PDB entry 7QPX | X-ray diffraction, 2.05 A resolution | chains B and C of the 3 polymer chains in the assembly

# Chain B
Name: Resistance protein Pikp-1
Source organism: Oryza sativa Japonica Group
UniProt: E9KPB5 (E9KPB5_ORYSJ); residue numbers follow UniProt; this construct covers 186-263
Chain sequence (80 residues; row label = number of the first residue in the row):
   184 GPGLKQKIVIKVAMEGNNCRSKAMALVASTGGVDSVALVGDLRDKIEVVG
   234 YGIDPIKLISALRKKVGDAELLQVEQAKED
Not modelled in the structure: 184-186, 198-200, 263
Sequence notes: expression tag (184-185); engineered mutation Glu-258 (Ser in E9KPB5), Lys-261 (Asn in E9KPB5), Glu-262 (Lys in E9KPB5)
From the paper describing this entry:
  - mutagenesis - S258E/N261K/K262E: increased signaling with AVR-Pik protein (chain C)
  - mutagenesis - D224A/N261K/K262E, D224K/N261K/K262E: unchanged signaling in response to AVR-PikC
  - mutagenesis - D224K/N261K/K262E: decreased signaling in response to AVR-PikD
  - mutagenesis - D224A/N261K/K262E: decreased signaling

# Chain C
Name: AVR-Pik protein
Source organism: Pyricularia oryzae
UniProt: G4MXW3 (G4MXW3_MAGO7); residues 22-113 here = UniProt positions 22-113
Chain sequence (93 residues; numbered 21 to 113; the number before each row is that of its first residue):
    21 METGNKYIEKRAIDLSRERDPNFFDNPGIPVPECFWFMFKNNVRQDDGTC
    71 YSSWKMDMKVGPNWVHIKSDDNCNLSGDFPPGWIVLGKKRPGF
Not modelled in the structure: 21-32
Sequence notes: initiating methionine (21)
Disulfide bonds: Cys-54/Cys-93
From the paper describing this entry:
  - specificity-determining residues: Asp-67 (citing earlier work)

# Chain B / chain C interface
Residue-residue contacts - 44 pairs, chain B then chain C:
  Lys-190(B) with Thr-69(C), hydrogen bond
  Lys-194(B) with Asp-66(C), salt bridge
  Asp-217(B) with Asn-46(C)
  Ser-218(B) with Asn-46(C), hydrogen bond
  Ala-220(B) with Phe-44(C), hydrophobic
  Val-222(B) with Asn-42(C)
  Gly-223(B) with Asn-42(C), hydrogen bond (backbone-side chain)
  Asp-224(B) with Arg-39(C), salt bridge; Asn-42(C)
  Lys-228(B) with Asp-66(C); Asp-67(C), hydrogen bond (side chain-backbone)
  Glu-230(B) with Phe-44(C)
  Val-232(B) with Asn-46(C); Ile-49(C), hydrophobic
  Glu-253(B) with Lys-79(C), salt bridge
  Leu-254(B) with Lys-79(C); Trp-84(C), hydrophobic
  Leu-255(B) with Met-58(C), hydrophobic; Asp-66(C); Met-78(C); Lys-79(C), hydrogen bond (backbone-backbone); Trp-84(C)
  Gln-256(B) with Trp-56(C), hydrogen bond; Thr-69(C), hydrogen bond (side chain-backbone); Met-76(C); Asp-77(C)
  Val-257(B) with Met-76(C); Asp-77(C), hydrogen bond (backbone-backbone)
  Glu-258(B) with Cys-70(C); Tyr-71(C), hydrogen bond (side chain-backbone); Trp-74(C); Lys-75(C); Met-76(C)
  Gln-259(B) with Tyr-71(C); Trp-74(C), hydrogen bond (backbone-side chain)
  Ala-260(B) with Ile-49(C), hydrophobic; Tyr-71(C), hydrophobic; Trp-74(C)
  Lys-261(B) with Pro-50(C); Glu-53(C), salt bridge; Tyr-71(C); Ser-72(C), hydrogen bond (side chain-backbone); Trp-74(C)
  Glu-262(B) with Pro-50(C)
Other interface residues (no listed pair), chain B (22 interface residues in all): Lys-188
Other interface residues (no listed pair), chain C (24 interface residues in all): Phe-43, Ser-73
Interface features reported in the paper:
  - interface residues, chain B: Glu-258(B)
  - hot spots on chain B (mutagenesis) - S258E/N261K/K262E: increased binding to AVR-Pik protein (chain C)

# Overview
Chain B and chain C form an interface of 22 and 24 residues respectively; the contacts include 11 hydrogen
bonds and 4 salt bridges. Polar pairs include Lys-194(B)/Asp-66(C), Asp-224(B)/Arg-39(C) and
Glu-253(B)/Lys-79(C). From the paper: S258E/N261K/K262E of chain B increase signaling with AVR-Pik protein
(chain C); the interface residue Glu-258(B); 3 substitutions were tested in all.
Here chain B is Resistance protein Pikp-1 (Oryza sativa Japonica Group) and chain C is AVR-Pik protein
(Pyricularia oryzae). Entry 7QPX (Complex of rice blast (Magnaporthe oryzae) effector protein AVR-PikC with an
engineered HMA domain of Pikp-1 ...) was determined by X-ray diffraction (same publication as 7QZD).
